Entry 5WNR (X-ray diffraction, 3.50 A resolution); this record covers chains A and M of the 21 polymer chains in the assembly.

== Chain A ==
Molecule: 16S Ribosomal RNA rRNA
Organism: Thermus thermophilus (strain HB8 / ATCC 27634 / DSM 579)
Sequence (1522 nucleotides; numbered 0 to 1544 plus 19 insertion-coded residues; 42 numbers in that range are skipped by the numbering (no residue carries them; nothing is unmodelled there); the number before each row is that of its first residue; a row labelled like 190A-190L holds insertion residues (190A, then the next letters in order); numbering starts at 0):
     0 UUUGUUGGAG AGUUUGAUCC UGGCUCAGGG UGAACGCUGG CGGCGUGCCU AAGACAUGCA
    60 AGUCGUGCGG G
    73 CCGCGGGGUU UU
    88 ACUCCG
    95 UGGUC
   101 AGCGGCGGAC GGGUGAGUAA CGCGUGGGU
  129A G
   130 ACCUACCCGG AAGAGGGGGA CAACCCGGGG AAACUCGGGC UAAUCCCCCA UGUGGACCCG
   190 C
190A-190L CCCUUGGGGUGU
   191 GUCCAAAGGG CUUU
   216 GCCCGCUUCC GGAUGGGCCC GCGUCCCAUC AGCUAGUUGG UGGGGUAAUG GCCCACCAAG
   276 GCGACGACGG GUAGCCGGUC UGAGAGGAUG GCCGGCCACA GGGGCACUGA GACACGGGCC
   336 CCACUCCUAC GGGAGGCAGC AGUUAGGAAU CUUCCGCAAU GGGCGCAAGC CUGACGGAGC
   396 GACGCCGCUU GGAGGAAGAA GCCCUUCGGG GUGUAAACUC CUGAA
   442 CCCGGGACGA AACCCCCGAC GA
   474 GGGGACUGAC GGUACCGGG
   494 GUAAUAGCGC CGGCCAACUC CGUGCCAGCA GCCGCGGUAA UACGGAGGGC GCGAGCGUUA
   554 CCCGGAUUCA CUGGGCGUAA AGGGCGUGUA GGCGGCCUGG GGCGUCCCAU GUGAAAGACC
   614 ACGGCUCAAC CGUGGGGGAG CGUGGGAUAC GCUCAGGCUA GACGGUGGGA GAGGGUGGUG
   674 GAAUUCCCGG AGUAGCGGUG AAAUGCGCAG AUACCGGGAG GAACGCCGAU GGCGAAGGCA
   734 GCCACCUGGU CCACCCGUGA CGCUGAGGCG CGAAAGCGUG GGGAGCAAAC CGGAUUAGAU
   794 ACCCGGGUAG UCCACGCCCU AAACGAUGCG CGCUAGGUCU CUGGGUCU
   848 CCUGGGGGCC GAAGCUAACG CGUUAAGCGC GCCGCCUGGG GAGUACGGCC GCAAGGCUGA
   908 AACUCAAAGG AAUUGACGGG GGCCCGCACA AGCGGUGGAG CAUGUGGUUU AAUUCGAAGX
   968 AACGCGAAGA ACCUUACCAG GCCUUGACAU GCUAGG
 1003A G
  1004 AACCCGGGUG AAAGCCUGGG GUGCCCC
1030A-1030D GCGA
  1031 GGGGAGCCCU AGCACAGGUG CUGCAUGGCC GUCGUCAGCU CGUGCCGUGA GGUGUUGGGU
  1091 UAAGUCCCGC AACGAGCGCA ACCCCCGCCG UUAGUUGCCA GCGGUUCGGC CGGGCACUCU
  1151 AACGGGACUG CCCGCGAAA
  1171 GCGGGAGGAA GGAGGGGACG ACGUCUGGUC AGCAUGGCCC UUACGGCCUG GGCGACACAC
  1231 GUGCUACAAU GCCCACUACA AAGCGAUGCC ACCCGGCAAC GGGGAGCUAA UCGCAAAAAG
  1291 GUGGGCCCAG UUCGGAUUGG GGUCUGCAAC CCGACCCCAU GAAGCCGGAA UCGCUAGUAA
  1351 UCGCGGAUCA G
 1361A C
  1362 CAUGCCGCGG UGAAUACGUU CCCGGGCCUU GUACACACXG CCXGUXACGC CAUGGGAGCG
  1422 GGCUCUACCC GAAGUCGCCG GG
  1446 AGCCUACGGG
  1459 CAGGCGCCGA GGGUAGGGCC CGUGACUGGG GCGAAGUCGU AACAAGGUAG CUGUACCGGA
  1519 AGGUGCGGCU GGAUCCACUC CUUUCU
Unresolved in the structure: 0-4, 1534-1538
Glycans and other covalent adducts: covalent link U82-5MC_1400
Modified positions: PSU (pseudouridine-5'-monophosphate) at position 516, 7MG (7N-methyl-8-hydroguanosine-5'-monophosphate) at position 527, M2G (N2-dimethylguanosine-5'-monophosphate) at position 966, 5MC (5-methylcytidine-5'-monophosphate) at position 967, 2MG (2N-methylguanosine-5'-monophosphate) at position 1207, 5MC (5-methylcytidine-5'-monophosphate) at position 1400, 4OC (4n,o2'-methylcytidine-5'-monophosphate) at position 1402, 5MC (5-methylcytidine-5'-monophosphate) at position 1404, 5MC (5-methylcytidine-5'-monophosphate) at position 1407, UR3 (3-methyluridine-5'-monophoshate) at position 1498, MA6 (6N-dimethyladenosine-5'-monophoshate) at position 1518, MA6 (6N-dimethyladenosine-5'-monophoshate) at position 1519, PSU (pseudouridine-5'-monophosphate) at position 1540, PSU (pseudouridine-5'-monophosphate) at position 1541
Construct notes: conflict C1534 (A132811 in 55771382), A1535 (C132812 in 55771382)
Ion coordination: Mg2+ site 1 near U5 (its only coordinating residue here); Mg2+ site 2 near G21 (its only coordinating residue here); Mg2+ site 3: A59, U387; Mg2+ site 4: G61, U62; Mg2+ site 5: G70, U98; Mg2+ site 6 near A88 (its only coordinating residue here); Mg2+ site 7 near C89 (its only coordinating residue here); Mg2+ site 8 near G107 (its only coordinating residue here); Mg2+ site 9 near G117 (its only coordinating residue here); Mg2+ site 10: C121, G124, U125; Mg2+ site 11 near C175 (its only coordinating residue here); Mg2+ site 12 near U182 (its only coordinating residue here); 72 more Mg2+ sites not listed

== Chain M ==
Molecule: 30S ribosomal protein S13
Organism: Thermus thermophilus (strain HB8 / ATCC 27634 / DSM 579)
UniProt: P80377 (RS13_THET8); residues 2-119 here = UniProt positions 2-119
Chain sequence (118 residues; row label = number of the first residue in the row):
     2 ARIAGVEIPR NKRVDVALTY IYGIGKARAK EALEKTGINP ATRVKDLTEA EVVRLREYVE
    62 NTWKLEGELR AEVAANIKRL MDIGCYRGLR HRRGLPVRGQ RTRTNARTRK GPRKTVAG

== Chain A / chain M interface ==
Residue-residue contacts (87; chain A residue first):
  G947(A) - Arg108(M)  phosphate contact
  G947(A) - Thr109(M)  hydrogen bond to the phosphate
  C948(A) - Asn106(M)  phosphate contact
  C948(A) - Ala107(M)  phosphate contact
  C948(A) - Arg108(M)  hydrogen bond to the phosphate
  C948(A) - Thr109(M)  hydrogen bond to the phosphate
  A949(A) - Gln101(M)  phosphate contact
  A949(A) - Asn106(M)  hydrogen bond to the base
  U950(A) - Arg102(M)  salt bridge to the phosphate
  U950(A) - Thr105(M)  hydrogen bond to the base
  U950(A) - Asn106(M)  base contact
  G951(A) - Arg102(M)  salt bridge to the phosphate
  G951(A) - Thr105(M)  base contact
  U952(A) - Arg104(M)  salt bridge to the phosphate
  G953(A) - Arg104(M)  salt bridge to the phosphate
  G954(A) - Arg104(M)  hydrogen bond to the base
  A1225(A) - Arg102(M)  phosphate contact
  A1225(A) - Thr103(M)  hydrogen bond to the phosphate
  A1225(A) - Arg104(M)  phosphate contact
  C1226(A) - Arg91(M)  salt bridge to the phosphate
  C1226(A) - Arg94(M)  salt bridge to the phosphate
  C1226(A) - Leu96(M)  phosphate contact
  C1226(A) - Thr103(M)  hydrogen bond to the phosphate
  C1226(A) - Arg104(M)  base contact
  C1226(A) - Lys111(M)  hydrogen bond to the sugar
  A1227(A) - Leu96(M)  phosphate contact
  A1227(A) - Lys111(M)  salt bridge to the phosphate
  A1227(A) - Lys115(M)  hydrogen bond to the phosphate
  A1227(A) - Val117(M)  sugar contact
  C1228(A) - Arg104(M)  hydrogen bond to the base
  C1228(A) - Arg108(M)  salt bridge to the phosphate
  C1228(A) - Lys111(M)  salt bridge to the phosphate
  C1228(A) - Arg114(M)  phosphate contact
  C1228(A) - Lys115(M)  salt bridge to the phosphate
  C1228(A) - Thr116(M)  hydrogen bond to the phosphate
  C1228(A) - Val117(M)  hydrogen bond to the sugar
  A1229(A) - Arg104(M)  base contact
  A1229(A) - Thr105(M)  base contact
  A1229(A) - Arg114(M)  salt bridge to the phosphate
  A1229(A) - Thr116(M)  hydrogen bond to the phosphate
  C1230(A) - Thr105(M)  base contact
  G1295(A) - Arg14(M)  hydrogen bond to the sugar
  C1296(A) - Arg14(M)  sugar contact
  C1296(A) - Arg44(M)  salt bridge to the phosphate
  C1297(A) - Arg44(M)  salt bridge to the phosphate
  U1301(A) - Tyr21(M)  hydrogen bond to the phosphate
  U1302(A) - Arg14(M)  hydrogen bond to the base
  U1302(A) - Val17(M)  phosphate contact
  U1302(A) - Tyr21(M)  hydrogen bond to the phosphate
  A1306(A) - Thr109(M)  hydrogen bond to the sugar
  U1307(A) - Gln101(M)  hydrogen bond to the phosphate
  U1307(A) - Thr109(M)  sugar contact
  U1307(A) - Arg110(M)  phosphate contact
  U1308(A) - His92(M)  hydrogen bond to the phosphate
  U1308(A) - Pro97(M)  phosphate contact
  U1308(A) - Val98(M)  hydrogen bond to the phosphate
  U1308(A) - Arg99(M)  phosphate contact
  U1308(A) - Gln101(M)  phosphate contact
  U1308(A) - Arg110(M)  phosphate contact
  G1309(A) - Val74(M)  sugar contact
  G1309(A) - Asn77(M)  hydrogen bond to the phosphate
  G1309(A) - Ile78(M)  sugar contact
  G1309(A) - Arg88(M)  salt bridge to the phosphate
  G1309(A) - His92(M)  salt bridge to the phosphate
  G1309(A) - Arg99(M)  salt bridge to the phosphate
  G1310(A) - Asn77(M)  hydrogen bond to the phosphate
  G1310(A) - Arg80(M)  salt bridge to the phosphate
  G1310(A) - Arg88(M)  salt bridge to the phosphate
  C1320(A) - Tyr87(M)  sugar contact
  C1321(A) - Tyr87(M)  sugar contact
  C1322(A) - Tyr87(M)  phosphate contact
  G1323(A) - Arg99(M)  phosphate contact
  G1323(A) - Gly100(M)  phosphate contact
  C1328(A) - Ala28(M)  phosphate contact
  C1328(A) - Arg29(M)  hydrogen bond to the sugar
  A1329(A) - Tyr23(M)  phosphate contact
  A1329(A) - Gly24(M)  sugar contact
  A1329(A) - Ile25(M)  phosphate contact
  A1329(A) - Gly26(M)  hydrogen bond to the phosphate
  A1329(A) - Ala28(M)  phosphate contact
  A1329(A) - Arg29(M)  hydrogen bond to the phosphate
  A1329(A) - Leu70(M)  sugar contact
  U1330(A) - Ile22(M)  phosphate contact
  U1330(A) - Tyr23(M)  phosphate contact
  U1330(A) - Ile25(M)  phosphate contact
  U1330(A) - Gly26(M)  phosphate contact
  A1332(A) - Thr109(M)  base contact
Also at the interface, not in a pair above, chain A (34 interface residues in all): G1224, G1331
Also at the interface, not in a pair above, chain M (46 interface residues in all): Lys13, Thr20, Lys27, Leu81, Pro113

== Overview ==
34 residues of chain A face 46 of chain M across their interface; the contacts include 27 hydrogen bonds and
18 salt bridges. Polar contacts include A949(A)-Asn106(M), U950(A)-Thr105(M) and G954(A)-Arg104(M). The Mg2+
site 3 is built by A59(A) and U387(A).
Chain A is 16S Ribosomal RNA rRNA and chain M is 30S ribosomal protein S13, both from Thermus thermophilus
(strain HB8 / ATCC 27634 / DSM 579); the structure, Crystal Structure of 30S ribosomal subunit from Thermus
thermophilus, was determined by X-ray diffraction (same publication as 5WNP, 5WNQ, 5WNS, 5WNT, 5WNU and 5WNV).
